PDB entry 7MFU | X-ray diffraction, 1.70 A resolution | chains A and C of the 3 polymer chains in the assembly

[Chain A]
Molecule: Spike protein S1
From: Severe acute respiratory syndrome coronavirus 2
Notes: fragment: Receptor Binding Domain (RBD)
UniProt: P0DTC2 (SPIKE_SARS2); numbering as in UniProt (aligned over 332-528)
Amino-acid sequence (197 residues; row label = number of the first residue in the row):
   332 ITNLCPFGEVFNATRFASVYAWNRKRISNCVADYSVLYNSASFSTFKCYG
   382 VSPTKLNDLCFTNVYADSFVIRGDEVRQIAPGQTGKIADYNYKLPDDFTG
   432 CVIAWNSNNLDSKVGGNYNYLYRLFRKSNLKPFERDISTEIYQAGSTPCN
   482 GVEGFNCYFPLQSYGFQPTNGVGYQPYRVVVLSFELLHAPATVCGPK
Disulfide bonds: Cys336-Cys361, Cys379-Cys432, Cys391-Cys525, Cys480-Cys488
UniProt features mapped onto this chain:
  - region: Arg403 to Asp405 (Integrin-binding motif), Asn448 to Phe456 (Immunodominant HLA epitope recognized by the CD8+)
  - glycosylation: Asn343 (N-linked (GlcNAc...) (complex) asparagine)
  - natural variant: Gly339 (G339D: In strain: Omicron/BA.1, Omicron/BA.2 and 4 more; G339H: In strain: Omicron/BA.2.75, Omicron/XBB.1.5 and 1 more), Arg346 (R346K: In strain: Mu/B.1.621; R346T: In strain: Omicron/BQ.1.1, Omicron/XBB.1.5 and 1 more), Leu368 (L368I: In strain: Omicron/XBB.1.5, Omicron/EG.5.1), Ser371 (S371F: In strain: Omicron/BA.2, Omicron/BA.2.12.1 and 6 more; S371L: In strain: Omicron/BA.1), Ser373 (S373P: In strain: Omicron/BA.1, Omicron/BA.2 and 7 more), Ser375 (S375F: In strain: Omicron/BA.1, Omicron/BA.2 and 7 more), Thr376 (T376A: In strain: Omicron/BA.2, Omicron/BA.2.12.1 and 5 more), Asp405 (D405N: In strain: Omicron/BA.2, Omicron/BA.2.12.1 and 6 more), Arg408 (R408S: In strain: Omicron/BA.2, Omicron/BA.2.12.1 and 6 more), Lys417 (K417N: In strain: Beta/B.1.351, Omicron/BA.1 and 8 more; K417T: In strain: Gamma/P.1), Asn440 (N440K: In strain: Omicron/BA.1, Omicron/BA.2 and 7 more), Lys444 (K444T: In strain: Omicron/BQ.1.1), 16 further natural variant entries in UniProt
  - mutagenesis: Asn343 (N343Q: Reduced viral infectivity), Leu452 (L452R: Increased resistance to neutralizing antibodies. Decreases HLA binding to NF9 epitope. Increased binding affinity to human ACE2), Tyr453 (Y453F: Decreased HLA binding to NF9 epitope. Increased binding affinity to human ACE2), Ala475 (A475V: Increased resistance to neutralizing antibodies), Val483 (V483A: Increased resistance to neutralizing antibodies), Glu484 (E484D: Increased replication in human TMEM106B overexpressing cells), Phe490 (F490L: Increased resistance to neutralizing antibodies and human covalescent sera neutralization), Gln493 (Q493N: Reduced host ACE2-binding affinity in vitro; Q493Y: Reduced host ACE2-binding affinity in vitro), Asn501 (N501T: Reduced host ACE2-binding affinity in vitro; N501Y: Increased binding affinity to human ACE2), His519 (H519P: Increased resistance to human covalescent sera neutralization)
From the paper describing this entry:
  - mutagenesis - K417N: decreased binding to Synthetic Nanobody #14 (Sb14)

[Chain C]
Molecule: Synthetic nanobody #68 (Sb68)
From: synthetic construct
Notes: antibody fragment or engineered binder
Amino-acid sequence (127 residues; each row starts with the number of its first residue; numbers below 1 keep their minus sign (Ser-1 is residue -1)):
    -1 SSQVQLVESGGGSVQAGGSLRLSCAASGSISSITYLGWFRQAPGKEREGV
    49 AALITVNGHTYYADSVKGRFTVSLDNAKNTVYLQMNSLKPEDTALYYCAA
    99 AAWGYAWPLHQDDYWYWGQGTQVTVSA
Disulfide bonds: Cys22-Cys96

[Chain A / chain C interface]
Contacting residue pairs (30; chain A residue first):
  Tyr369(A) - Thr32(C)
  Tyr369(A) - Val54(C)  hydrophobic
  Tyr369(A) - Gly102(C)
  Tyr369(A) - Tyr103(C)  hydrogen bond (backbone-side chain)
  Asn370(A) - Val54(C)
  Asn370(A) - Asn55(C)  hydrogen bond (backbone-side chain)
  Asn370(A) - His57(C)
  Ser371(A) - His57(C)
  Phe374(A) - Tyr59(C)  hydrogen bond (backbone-side chain)
  Phe374(A) - Tyr103(C)
  Ser375(A) - Tyr59(C)
  Ser375(A) - Tyr103(C)
  Ser375(A) - Ala104(C)
  Ser375(A) - Trp105(C)  hydrogen bond (backbone-backbone)
  Thr376(A) - Tyr103(C)
  Thr376(A) - Ala104(C)
  Phe377(A) - Trp101(C)
  Phe377(A) - Gly102(C)
  Phe377(A) - Tyr103(C)  hydrogen bond (backbone-backbone)
  Lys378(A) - Trp101(C)
  Lys378(A) - Asp111(C)  salt bridge
  Cys379(A) - Trp101(C)  hydrogen bond (backbone-backbone)
  Pro384(A) - Thr32(C)
  Pro384(A) - Ala100(C)
  Pro384(A) - Trp101(C)
  Pro384(A) - Gly102(C)
  Thr385(A) - Thr32(C)
  Arg408(A) - His108(C)
  Arg408(A) - Asp110(C)
  Arg408(A) - Asp111(C)  salt bridge
Interface residues without a listed pair, chain A (14 interface residues in all): Leu368, Ala372
Interface residues without a listed pair, chain C (15 interface residues in all): Ile52

[Overview]
14 residues of chain A face 15 of chain C across their interface; the contacts include 6 hydrogen bonds and 2
salt bridges. Among the polar pairs are Lys378(A)-Asp111(C), Arg408(A)-Asp111(C) and Tyr369(A)-Tyr103(C).
UniProt lists 10 mutagenesis sites on chain A. The paper reports that K417N of chain A reduces binding to
Synthetic Nanobody #14 (Sb14).
Here chain A is Spike protein S1 (Severe acute respiratory syndrome coronavirus 2) and chain C is Synthetic
nanobody #68 (Sb68) (synthetic construct). Entry 7MFU (Crystal structure of synthetic nanobody (Sb14+Sb68)
complexes with SARS-CoV-2 receptor binding domain) was determined by X-ray diffraction (same publication as
7KGK, 7KLW, 7N0G and 7N0H).
